PDB entry 5S4Z | X-ray diffraction, 2.10 A resolution | chains A and F of the 6 polymer chains in the assembly

== Chain A ==
Molecule: Tubulin alpha-1B chain
Organism: Bos taurus
UniProt: P81947 (TBA1B_BOVIN); numbering as in UniProt (aligned over 1-451)
Amino-acid sequence (451 residues; numbered 1 to 451; the number before each row is that of its first residue):
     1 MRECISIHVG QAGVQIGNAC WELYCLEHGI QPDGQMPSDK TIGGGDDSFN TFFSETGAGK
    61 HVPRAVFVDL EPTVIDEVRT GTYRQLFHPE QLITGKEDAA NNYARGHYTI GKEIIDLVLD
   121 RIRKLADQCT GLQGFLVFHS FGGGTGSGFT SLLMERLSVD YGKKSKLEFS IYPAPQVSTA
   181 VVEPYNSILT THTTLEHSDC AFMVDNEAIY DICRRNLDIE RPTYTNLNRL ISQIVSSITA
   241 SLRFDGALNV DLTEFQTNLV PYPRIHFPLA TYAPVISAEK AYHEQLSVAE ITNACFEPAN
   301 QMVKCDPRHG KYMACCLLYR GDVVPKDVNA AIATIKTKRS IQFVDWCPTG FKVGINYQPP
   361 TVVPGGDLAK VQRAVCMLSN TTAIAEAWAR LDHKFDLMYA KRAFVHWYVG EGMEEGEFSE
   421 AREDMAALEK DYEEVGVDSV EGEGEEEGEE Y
Unresolved in the structure: 439-451
Ion coordination: Ca2+: Asp-39, Thr-41, Gly-44, Glu-55
Ligand contacts: GTP (guanosine-5'-triphosphate): Gly-10, Gln-11, Ala-12, Gln-15, Ile-16, Asp-69, Asp-98, Ala-99, Ala-100, Asn-101, Ser-140, Gly-142, Gly-143, Gly-144, Thr-145, Gly-146, Ile-171, Pro-173, Val-177, Ser-178, Glu-183, Asn-206, Tyr-224, Leu-227, Asn-228, Ile-231

== Chain F ==
Molecule: Tubulin-Tyrosine Ligase
Organism: Gallus gallus
UniProt: E1BQ43 (E1BQ43_CHICK); residues 1-378 here = UniProt positions 1-378
Amino-acid sequence (384 residues; row label = number of the first residue in the row):
     1 MYTFVVRDEN SSVYAEVSRL LLATGQWKRL RKDNPRFNLM LGERNRLPFG RLGHEPGLVQ
    61 LVNYYRGADK LCRKASLVKL IKTSPELSES CTWFPESYVI YPTNLKTPVA PAQNGIRHLI
   121 NNTRTDEREV FLAAYNRRRE GREGNVWIAK SSAGAKGEGI LISSEASELL DFIDEQGQVH
   181 VIQKYLEKPL LLEPGHRKFD IRSWVLVDHL YNIYLYREGV LRTSSEPYNS ANFQDKTCHL
   241 TNHCIQKEYS KNYGRYEEGN EMFFEEFNQY LMDALNTTLE NSILLQIKHI IRSCLMCIEP
   301 AISTKHLHYQ SFQLFGFDFM VDEELKVWLI EVNGAPACAQ KLYAELCQGI VDVAISSVFP
   361 LADTGQKTSQ PTSIFIKLHH HHHH
Unresolved in the structure: 106-124, 153-158, 363-370, 383-384
Construct notes: expression tag (379-384)
Ion coordination: Mg2+: Glu-331, Asn-333 (together with AMP-PCP)
Ligand contacts: AMP-PCP (ACP; phosphomethylphosphonic acid adenylate ester): Lys-74, Ile-148, Lys-150, Gln-183, Lys-184, Tyr-185, Leu-186, Lys-198, Asp-200, Arg-202, Arg-222, His-239, Leu-240, Thr-241, Asn-242, Asp-318, Met-320, Ile-330, Glu-331, Asn-333

== How chain A and chain F interact ==
Pairs across the interface (21):
  Gln-176(A) with Pro-56(F)
  Glu-207(A) with His-54(F), salt bridge
  Glu-297(A) with His-306(F)
  Pro-298(A) with Leu-307(F), hydrophobic
  Lys-304(A) with His-54(F)
  Asp-306(A) with Arg-66(F); Leu-307(F)
  Arg-308(A) with Pro-300(F), hydrogen bond (side chain-backbone); Ala-301(F), hydrogen bond (side chain-backbone); Ile-302(F); Ser-303(F), hydrogen bond (side chain-backbone); Leu-307(F)
  His-309(A) with Arg-66(F), hydrogen bond (side chain-backbone); Gly-67(F); Ala-301(F)
  Glu-386(A) with Gly-50(F); Arg-66(F), salt bridge
  Arg-390(A) with Gly-50(F); His-54(F)
  His-393(A) with Arg-51(F)
  Glu-433(A) with Arg-46(F), salt bridge
Interface residues without a listed pair, chain A (17 interface residues in all): Pro-175, Cys-305, Lys-338, Ser-340, Asp-438
Interface residues without a listed pair, chain F (16 interface residues in all): Gly-53, Lys-79, His-308

== Summary ==
17 residues of chain A and 16 residues of chain F are in contact, with 4 hydrogen bonds and 3 salt bridges.
Among the polar pairs are Glu-207(A)/His-54(F), Glu-386(A)/Arg-66(F) and Glu-433(A)/Arg-46(F). Bound to chain
A: GTP. Chain F binds AMP-PCP.
Chain A is Tubulin alpha-1B chain (Bos taurus) and chain F is Tubulin-Tyrosine Ligase (Gallus gallus); the
structure, Tubulin-Z28290384-complex, was determined by X-ray diffraction, deposited together with 5S4L, 5S4M,
5S4N, 5S4O, 5S4P, 5S4Q and 52 further entries.
